8F7K - chains A and N of the 28 polymer chains in the assembly; structure by electron microscopy, 1.94 A resolution.

== Chain A ==
Name: Proteasome subunit alpha
Source organism: Thermoplasma acidophilum
Reference sequence: P25156 (PSA_THEAC); residues 4-233 here = UniProt positions 4-233
Sequence (230 residues; row label = number of the first residue in the row):
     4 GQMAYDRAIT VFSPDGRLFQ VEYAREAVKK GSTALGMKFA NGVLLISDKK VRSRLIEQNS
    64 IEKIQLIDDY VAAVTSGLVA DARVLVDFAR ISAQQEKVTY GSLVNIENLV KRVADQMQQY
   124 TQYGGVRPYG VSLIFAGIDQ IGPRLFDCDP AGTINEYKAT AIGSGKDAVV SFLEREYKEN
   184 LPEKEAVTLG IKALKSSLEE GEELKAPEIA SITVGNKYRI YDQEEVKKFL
Ligand contacts:
  - ZYA (XIB; N-[(benzyloxy)carbonyl]-L-tyrosyl-D-alanine), molecule 1: Gly19, Arg20, Leu21, Val24, Arg28, Ala154, Thr156
  - ZYA (XIB), molecule 2: Ala30, Lys33, Gly34, Ser35, Lys66, Thr78, Ser79, Gly80, Leu81, Val82
Swiss-Prot annotation at these positions:
  - mutagenesis: Lys66 (K66A: Prevents PAN to associate with the proteasome and stimulate gate opening), Leu81 (L81A/E/G: Prevents PAN to stimulate gate opening), Val82 (V82A: No effect on PAN's ability to stimulate gate opening; V82D/G: Prevents PAN to stimulate gate opening)
What the authors report for this chain:
  - binding site for ZYA: Gly19, Leu21, Val24, Glu25, Lys33, Ser35, Lys66, Gly80, Leu81, Val82, Ala154
  - contacts within the chain: Ile12-Val14 (hydrophobic contact), Ala11-Ile12 (hydrophobic contact), Lys66-Thr78 (hydrogen bond)
  - conformationally variable residues (loop rearrangement, order/disorder transition, side-chain flip): Gly4, Ile12, Thr13, Pro17, Ser50 to Glu65, Ile59 to Lys66
  - mutagenesis - I12A, I12F, I12T (6-fold), T13A (3.5-fold), T13I, V24F (14-fold), V24Y, E25A, I59DEL, A154F: increased catalytic activity
  - mutagenesis - I12F, I12T, V24F, I59DEL: abolished catalytic activity on PAN
  - mutagenesis - I12F, T13A, V24F, I59DEL, A154F: abolished catalytic activity on PA26
  - mutagenesis - T13A, A154F: decreased catalytic activity on PAN
  - mutagenesis - V24Y, E25A: unchanged catalytic activity on PAN
  - mutagenesis - I12T, T13I, V24Y: decreased catalytic activity on PA26
  - mutagenesis - I12A, E25A: unchanged catalytic activity on PA26

== Chain N ==
Name: Proteasome subunit beta
Source organism: Thermoplasma acidophilum
Notes: EC 3.4.25.1
Reference sequence: P28061 (PSB_THEAC); residues 1-203 here correspond to UniProt positions 9-211 (UniProt number = residue number + 8)
Sequence (203 residues; numbered 1 to 203; the number before each row is that of its first residue):
     1 TTTVGITLKD AVIMATERRV TMENFIMHKN GKKLFQIDTY TGMTIAGLVG DAQVLVRYMK
    61 AELELYRLQR RVNMPIEAVA TLLSNMLNQV KYMPYMVQLL VGGIDTAPHV FSIDAAGGSV
   121 EDIYASTGSG SPFVYGVLES QYSEKMTVDE GVDLVIRAIS AAKQRDSASG GMIDVAVITR
   181 KDGYVQLPTD QIESRIRKLG LIL
Not modelled in the structure: 203
Swiss-Prot annotation at these positions:
  - active site: Thr1 (Nucleophile)

== How chain A and chain N interact ==
Residue-residue contacts (12; chain A residue first):
  Ile70(A) with Leu68(N)
  Asp71(A) with Glu64(N); Leu68(N)
  Asp72(A) with Arg67(N), salt bridge
  Arg93(A) with Leu65(N); Leu68(N)
  Gln97(A) with Ala61(N); Glu64(N), hydrogen bond
  Lys100(A) with Glu64(N), salt bridge
  Val101(A) with Arg57(N); Tyr58(N), hydrophobic; Ala61(N), hydrophobic
Interface residues without a listed pair, chain A (8 interface residues in all): Leu69
Interface residues without a listed pair, chain N (8 interface residues in all): Gln69

== Summary ==
The chain A/chain N interface involves 8 residues from each chain, with 1 hydrogen bond and 2 salt bridges.
Polar pairs include Asp72(A)-Arg67(N), Lys100(A)-Glu64(N) and Gln97(A)-Glu64(N). The paper reports a binding
site for ZYA at Gly19(A), Leu21(A) and Val24(A) among others; I12A, I12F and I12T of chain A, among others,
increase catalytic activity; 10 substitutions were tested in all.
Chain A is Proteasome subunit alpha and chain N is Proteasome subunit beta, both from Thermoplasma
acidophilum; the structure, Thermoplasma acidophilum 20S proteasome - wild type bound to ZYA, was determined
by electron microscopy (same publication as 8F66 and 8F6A).
